5ZS0 - chains B and C of the 3 polymer chains in the assembly; structure by X-ray diffraction, 3.29 A resolution.

# Chain B
Name: 7B11 heavy chain
Source organism: Mus musculus
Sequence (219 residues; numbered 1 to 219; the number before each row is that of its first residue):
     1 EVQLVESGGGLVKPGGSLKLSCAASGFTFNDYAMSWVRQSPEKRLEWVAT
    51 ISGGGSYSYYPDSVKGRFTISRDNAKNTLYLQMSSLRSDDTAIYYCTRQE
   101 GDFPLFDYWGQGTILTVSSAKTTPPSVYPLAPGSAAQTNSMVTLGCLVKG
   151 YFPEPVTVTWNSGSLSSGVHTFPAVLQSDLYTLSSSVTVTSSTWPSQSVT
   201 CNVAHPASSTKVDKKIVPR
Disordered / not traced: 128-141
Disulfide bonds: Cys-22/Cys-96, Cys-146/Cys-201

# Chain C
Name: Envelope glycoprotein B
Source organism: Suid alphaherpesvirus 1
UniProtKB: chimeric construct of A0A0U3FH21, A0A1Q0AKY5: residues 62-541 from A0A0U3FH21 (A0A0U3FH21_9ALPH) positions 62-148 (offset varies); residues 546-700 from A0A1Q0AKY5 positions 546-700 (same numbers)
Sequence (254 residues; row label = number of the first residue in the row; note: 393 numbers in that range are skipped by the numbering (no residue carries them; nothing is unmodelled there)):
    62 TRAASASPAPGTGATPDGFSAEESLEEIDGAVSPGPSDAPDGEYGDLDAR
   112 TAVRAAATERDRFYVCPPPSGSTVVRLEPEQAC
   538 PEYSGGSGNDMLSRIAAAWCELQNKDRTLWGEMSRLNPSAVATAALGQRV
   588 SARMLGDVMAISRCVEVRGGVYVQNSMRVPGERGTCYSRPLVTFEHNGTG
   638 VIEGQLGDDNELLISRDLIEPCTGNHRRYFKLGGGYVYYEDYSYVRMVEV
   688 PETISTRVTLNLTHHHHHHHH
Disordered / not traced: 62-110, 538-546, 700-708
Sequence notes: linker (542-545); expression tag (701-708)
Disulfide bonds: Cys-127/Cys-601, Cys-144/Cys-557, Cys-623/Cys-659

# Chain B / chain C interface
Pairs across the interface (21; chain B residue first):
  Asn-30(B) / Arg-620(C)  hydrogen bond (backbone-side chain)
  Asp-31(B) / Arg-620(C)
  Ala-33(B) / Arg-620(C)
  Ser-52(B) / Glu-619(C)  hydrogen bond
  Ser-52(B) / Arg-620(C)
  Ser-52(B) / Thr-622(C)
  Gly-53(B) / Arg-620(C)  hydrogen bond (backbone-backbone)
  Gly-54(B) / Gly-618(C)  hydrogen bond (backbone-backbone)
  Gly-54(B) / Glu-619(C)  hydrogen bond (backbone-side chain)
  Gly-54(B) / Arg-620(C)
  Gly-55(B) / Glu-619(C)  hydrogen bond (backbone-side chain)
  Ser-56(B) / Glu-619(C)  hydrogen bond (backbone-side chain)
  Tyr-57(B) / Glu-619(C)
  Tyr-57(B) / Thr-622(C)
  Tyr-57(B) / Ile-656(C)
  Tyr-59(B) / Thr-622(C)
  Tyr-59(B) / Pro-658(C)  hydrophobic
  Gln-99(B) / Gly-621(C)
  Gly-101(B) / Arg-615(C)  hydrogen bond (backbone-side chain)
  Asp-102(B) / Cys-659(C)
  Asp-102(B) / Thr-660(C)
Interface residues without a listed pair, chain B (14 interface residues in all): Tyr-32
Interface residues without a listed pair, chain C (12 interface residues in all): Glu-657, Gly-661

# Summary
Chain B and chain C form an interface of 14 and 12 residues respectively, with 8 hydrogen bonds. Polar
contacts include Asn-30(B)/Arg-620(C), Ser-52(B)/Glu-619(C) and Gly-54(B)/Glu-619(C).
Here chain B is 7B11 heavy chain (Mus musculus) and chain C is Envelope glycoprotein B (Suid alphaherpesvirus
1). Entry 5ZS0 (Structure of glycoprotein B Domain IV of pseudorabies virus with 7B11 antibody) was determined
by X-ray diffraction.
